Entry 6VLR (electron microscopy, 4.42 A resolution (low resolution: residue-level contacts below are approximate; hydrogen-bond / salt-bridge calls are withheld)); this record covers chains A and H of the 14 polymer chains in the assembly.

[Chain A (and H)]
Protein: Envelope glycoprotein gp120
Source organism: Human immunodeficiency virus 1
Notes: chain H of this document is another copy of the same molecule, construct and numbering; everything in this record applies to it too
Reference sequence: Q2N0S6 (Q2N0S6_9HIV1); the construct lacks a stretch of the UniProt sequence and is renumbered around it, so the offset changes along the chain: 31-137 = UniProt 30-136; 152-185 = UniProt 143-176; 188-309 = UniProt 187-308; 312-323 = UniProt 309-320; 2 more segments
Chain sequence (475 residues; each row starts with the number of its first residue; note: 18 numbers in that range are skipped by the numbering (no residue carries them; nothing is unmodelled there); a row labelled like 151A-151E holds insertion residues (151A, then the next letters in order)):
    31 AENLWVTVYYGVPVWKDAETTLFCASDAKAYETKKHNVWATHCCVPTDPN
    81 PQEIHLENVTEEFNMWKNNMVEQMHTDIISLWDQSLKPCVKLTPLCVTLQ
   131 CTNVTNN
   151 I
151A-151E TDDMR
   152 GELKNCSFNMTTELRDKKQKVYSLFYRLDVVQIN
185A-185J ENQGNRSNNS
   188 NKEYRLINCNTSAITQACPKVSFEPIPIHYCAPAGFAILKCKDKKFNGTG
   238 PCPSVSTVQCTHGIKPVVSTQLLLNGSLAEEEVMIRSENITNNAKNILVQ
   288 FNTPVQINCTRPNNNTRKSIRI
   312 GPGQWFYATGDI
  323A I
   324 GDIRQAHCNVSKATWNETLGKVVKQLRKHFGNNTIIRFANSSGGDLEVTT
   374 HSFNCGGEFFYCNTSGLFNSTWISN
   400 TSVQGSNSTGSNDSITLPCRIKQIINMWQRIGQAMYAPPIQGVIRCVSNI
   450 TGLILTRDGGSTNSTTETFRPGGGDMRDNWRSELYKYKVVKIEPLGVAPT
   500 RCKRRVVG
Disordered / not traced: 31-34, 59-66, 151A-151E, 185B-185J, 400-410, 459-462, 504-507
Sequence notes: conflict Lys64 (Glu63 in Q2N0S6), Cys73 (Ala72 in Q2N0S6), Trp316 (Ala313 in Q2N0S6), Asn332 (Thr330 in Q2N0S6), Cys501 (Ala498 in Q2N0S6)
Disulfide bonds: Cys54-Cys74, Cys119-Cys205, Cys126-Cys196, Cys131-Cys157, Cys218-Cys247, Cys228-Cys239, Cys296-Cys331, Cys378-Cys445, Cys385-Cys418
Glycans and other covalent adducts: N-acetylglucosamine (NAG) linked to Asn88, Asn133, Asn156, Asn262, Asn301, Asn386, Asn392, Asn448; glycan linked to Asn137, Asn332
Ligand contacts:
  - N-acetylglucosamine (NAG; 2-acetamido-2-deoxy-beta-D-glucopyranose), molecule 1: Ser158, Phe159, Asn160, Lys171
  - N-acetylglucosamine (NAG), molecule 2: Phe233, Asn234, Thr236

[Chain A / chain H interface]
Contacting residue pairs (20; chain A residue first):
  Thr123(A) - Arg166(H)
  Pro124(A) - Arg166(H)
  Cys126(A) - Leu165(H)
  Cys126(A) - Arg166(H)
  Val127(A) - Asp167(H)
  Thr128(A) - Leu165(H)
  Thr128(A) - Asp167(H)
  Thr128(A) - Lys168(H)
  Arg192(A) - Glu164(H)
  Arg192(A) - Leu165(H)
  Cys196(A) - Glu164(H)
  Cys196(A) - Pro313(H)
  Asn197(A) - Glu164(H)
  Asn197(A) - Arg308(H)
  Asn197(A) - Gly312(H)
  Asn197(A) - Pro313(H)
  Asn197(A) - Gly314(H)
  Thr198(A) - Pro313(H)
  Thr198(A) - Gly314(H)
  Ser199(A) - Pro313(H)
Other interface residues (no listed pair), chain A (13 interface residues in all): Thr162, Ile184, Ala200

[In short]
13 residues of chain A face 9 of chain H across their interface. Bound to chain A: N-acetylglucosamine.
Covalently linked N-acetylglucosamine: at Asn88(A), Asn133(A), Asn156(A), Asn262(A), Asn301(A) and Asn386(A)
and 2 more.
Both chains are Envelope glycoprotein gp120 (Human immunodeficiency virus 1). Entry 6VLR (BG505 SOSIP.v5.2 in
complex with rhesus macaque Fab RM20E1 and PGT122 Fab) was determined by electron microscopy together with
6VOR, 6VSR, 6VO1 and 6VN0 from the same study.
